Entry 8YBQ (electron microscopy, 2.59 A resolution); this record covers chains A and B of the 3 polymer chains in the assembly.

# Chain A (and B)
Name: BCCT family transporter
Source organism: Pseudomonas syringae
Notes: chain B of this document is another copy of the same molecule, construct and numbering; everything in this record applies to it too
UniProtKB: A0A2S3V5U4 (A0A2S3V5U4_PSESX); numbering as in UniProt (aligned over 1-664)
Chain sequence (685 residues; row label = number of the first residue in the row; numbers below 1 keep their minus sign (Met-2 is residue -2)):
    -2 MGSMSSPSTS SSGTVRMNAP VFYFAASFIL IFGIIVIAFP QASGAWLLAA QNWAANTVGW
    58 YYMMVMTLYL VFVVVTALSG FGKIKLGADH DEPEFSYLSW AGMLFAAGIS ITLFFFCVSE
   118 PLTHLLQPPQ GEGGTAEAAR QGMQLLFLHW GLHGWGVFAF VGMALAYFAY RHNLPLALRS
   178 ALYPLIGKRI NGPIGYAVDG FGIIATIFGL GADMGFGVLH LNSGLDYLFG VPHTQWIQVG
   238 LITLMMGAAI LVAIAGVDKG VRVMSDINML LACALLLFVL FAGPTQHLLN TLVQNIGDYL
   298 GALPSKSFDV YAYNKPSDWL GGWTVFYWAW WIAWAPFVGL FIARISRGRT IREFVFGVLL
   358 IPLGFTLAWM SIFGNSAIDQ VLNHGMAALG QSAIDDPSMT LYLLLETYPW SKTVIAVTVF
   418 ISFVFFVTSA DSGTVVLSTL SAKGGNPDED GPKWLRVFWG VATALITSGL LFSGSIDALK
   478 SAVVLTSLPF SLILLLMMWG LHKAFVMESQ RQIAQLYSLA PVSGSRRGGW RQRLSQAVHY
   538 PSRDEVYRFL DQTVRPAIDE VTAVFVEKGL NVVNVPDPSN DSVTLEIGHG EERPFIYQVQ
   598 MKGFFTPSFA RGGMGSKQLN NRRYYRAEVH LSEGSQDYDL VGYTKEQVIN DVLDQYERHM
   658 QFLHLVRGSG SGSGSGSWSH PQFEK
Not modelled in the structure: -2 to 9, 512-682
Sequence notes: initiating methionine (-2); expression tag (-1 to 0, 665-682)
Ligand contacts: choline ion (CHT): Gly105, Ile106, Thr109, Trp147, Phe155, Asp210, Trp327, Trp328, Trp331

# Interface between chain A and chain B
Contacting residue pairs - 16 pairs, chain A then chain B:
  Arg137(A) - Tyr310(B)
  Met140(A) - Tyr310(B)
  His284(A) - Ala309(B)
  Leu286(A) - Trp57(B)  hydrophobic
  Asn287(A) - Val307(B)
  Val290(A) - Trp57(B)  hydrophobic
  Val290(A) - Phe305(B)
  Gln291(A) - Phe305(B)
  Gln291(A) - Asp306(B)
  Gln291(A) - Val307(B)  hydrogen bond (side chain-backbone)
  Gln291(A) - Tyr308(B)  hydrogen bond (side chain-backbone)
  Gln291(A) - Ala309(B)  hydrogen bond (side chain-backbone)
  Asn292(A) - Tyr310(B)  hydrogen bond
  Gly294(A) - Ser302(B)
  Gly294(A) - Phe305(B)
  Asn372(A) - Tyr310(B)  hydrogen bond
Interface residues without a listed pair, chain A (17 interface residues in all): Ala133, Ala136, Gln283, Thr288, Ile293, Asp295, Gly298
Interface residues without a listed pair, chain B (11 interface residues in all): Asn53, Thr54, Met61

# Summary
17 residues of chain A and 11 residues of chain B are in contact; the contacts include 5 hydrogen bonds. Among
the polar pairs are Gln291(A)-Val307(B), Gln291(A)-Tyr308(B) and Gln291(A)-Ala309(B). Bound to chain A:
choline ion.
Chain A and chain B are both BCCT family transporter (Pseudomonas syringae); the structure, Choline
transporter BetT - CHT bound, was determined by electron microscopy together with 8YBR from the same study.
